9HVC - chain A; structure by electron microscopy, 2.24 A resolution.

Chain A:
Molecule: Pili assembly chaperone
UniProt: A0A6W0B860 (A0A6W0B860_SALER); residues 1-74 here correspond to UniProt positions 44-117 (UniProt number = residue number + 43)
Sequence (74 residues; numbered 1 to 74; the number before each row is that of its first residue):
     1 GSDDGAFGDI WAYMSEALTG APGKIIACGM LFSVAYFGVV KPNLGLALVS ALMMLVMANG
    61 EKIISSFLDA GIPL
Unresolved in the structure: 70-74
Glycans and other covalent adducts: covalent link G1-D69
Reported in the primary citation:
  - contacts within the chain: G1-D69
  - post-translational modification sites: G1, D69

Overview:
The paper reports modification sites G1 and D69; contacts within the chain involving G1 and D69.
Chain A is Pili assembly chaperone; the structure, CryoEM structure of cyclised H-pilus, was determined by
electron microscopy (same publication as 9MOQ).
